PDB entry 3P56 | X-ray diffraction, 4.06 A resolution (low resolution: residue-level contacts below are approximate; hydrogen-bond / salt-bridge calls are withheld) | chains A and C of the 3 polymer chains in the assembly

# Chain A
Protein: Ribonuclease H2 subunit A
Organism: Homo sapiens
Notes: EC 3.1.26.4
UniProt: O75792 (RNH2A_HUMAN); residue numbers follow UniProt; this construct covers 1-299
Sequence (299 residues; row label = number of the first residue in the row):
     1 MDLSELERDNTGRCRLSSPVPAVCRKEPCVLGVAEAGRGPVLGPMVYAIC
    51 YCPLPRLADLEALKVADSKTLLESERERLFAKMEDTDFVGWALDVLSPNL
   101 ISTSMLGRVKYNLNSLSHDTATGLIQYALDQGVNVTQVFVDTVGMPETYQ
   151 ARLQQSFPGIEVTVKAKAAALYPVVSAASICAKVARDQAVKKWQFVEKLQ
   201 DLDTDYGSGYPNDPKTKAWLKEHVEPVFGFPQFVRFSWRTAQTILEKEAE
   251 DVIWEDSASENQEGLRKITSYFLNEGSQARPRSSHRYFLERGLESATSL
Disordered / not traced: 1-9, 67-69, 85-86, 195-204, 258-283
Differences from the reference sequence: engineered mutation Ala34 (Asp in O75792), Ala169 (Asp in O75792)
UniProt features mapped onto this chain:
  - binding site (a divalent metal cation): Glu35, Asp141
  - modified residue: Met1 (N-acetylmethionine), Thr204 (Phosphothreonine), Thr216 (Phosphothreonine), Ser257 (Phosphoserine), Ser277 (Phosphoserine)
  - natural variant: Asp2 to Leu3 (sequence variant, change not given here; In AGS4), Gly37 (G37S: In AGS4), Arg108 (R108W: In AGS4), Arg186 (R186W: In AGS4), Phe230 (F230L: In AGS4), Arg235 (R235Q: In AGS4), Thr240 (T240M: In AGS4), Arg291 (R291H: In AGS4)
  - mutagenesis: Asp67 (D67A: Loss of enzyme activity), Lys69 (K69A: Strongly reduced enzyme activity), Asn112 (N112A: Reduced enzyme activity), Tyr210 (Y210A: Strongly reduced enzyme activity; Y210F: Loss of enzyme activity), Thr240 (T240A: Strongly reduced enzyme activity)
What the authors report for this chain:
  - mutagenesis - D34A/D169A: abolished catalytic activity
  - mutagenesis - R266A/K267A: decreased catalytic activity
  - mutagenesis - R266A/K267A: unchanged stability
  - disease-associated variants - R291H (94% reduction): decreased catalytic activity
  - disease-associated variants - R291H: decreased stability

# Chain C
Protein: Ribonuclease H2 subunit C
Organism: Homo sapiens
UniProt: Q8TDP1 (RNH2C_HUMAN); residue numbers follow UniProt; this construct covers 1-164
Sequence (164 residues; numbered 1 to 164; the number before each row is that of its first residue):
     1 MESGDEAAIERHRVHLRSATLRDAVPATLHLLPCEVAVDGPAPVGRFFTP
    51 AIRQGPEGLEVSFRGRCLRGEEVAVPPGLVGYVMVTEEKKVSMGKPDPLR
   101 DSGTDDQEEEPLERDFDRFIGATANFSRFTLWGLETIPGPDAKVRGALTW
   151 PSLAAAIHAQVPED
Disordered / not traced: 1-13, 87-117, 161-164
What the authors report for this chain:
  - disease-associated variants - R69W, P76L, P138L, K143I, P151S: decreased stability
  - disease-associated variants - P138L: unchanged catalytic activity
  - disease-associated variants - K143I: decreased catalytic activity

# How chain A and chain C interact
Residue-residue contacts (55):
  Asn99(A) - Ser62(C)
  Ser102(A) - Gly65(C)
  Thr103(A) - Gly65(C)
  Thr103(A) - Cys67(C)
  Leu106(A) - Arg64(C)
  Leu106(A) - Gly65(C)
  Leu106(A) - Arg66(C)
  Gly107(A) - Arg66(C)
  Gly107(A) - Glu135(C)
  Arg108(A) - Arg66(C)
  Arg108(A) - Leu134(C)
  Arg108(A) - Glu135(C)
  Val109(A) - Glu135(C)
  Glu225(A) - Pro43(C)
  Glu225(A) - Arg46(C)
  Glu225(A) - Phe47(C)
  Pro226(A) - Arg64(C)
  Val227(A) - Ala42(C)
  Val227(A) - Phe63(C)
  Val227(A) - Arg64(C)
  Phe228(A) - Pro43(C)
  Phe228(A) - Val44(C)
  Phe228(A) - Phe47(C)
  Phe228(A) - Phe48(C)
  Phe228(A) - Phe63(C)
  Phe228(A) - Arg64(C)
  Gln232(A) - Ser62(C)
  Phe236(A) - Arg64(C)
  Phe236(A) - Gly65(C)
  Leu245(A) - Arg64(C)
  Ala249(A) - Arg64(C)
  Glu250(A) - Val38(C)
  Glu250(A) - Arg64(C)
  Asp251(A) - Glu35(C)
  Asp251(A) - Ala37(C)
  Val252(A) - Cys34(C)
  Val252(A) - Glu35(C)
  Val252(A) - Val36(C)
  Val252(A) - Phe63(C)
  Val252(A) - Arg64(C)
  Ile253(A) - Cys34(C)
  Ile253(A) - Glu35(C)
  Trp254(A) - Cys34(C)
  Trp254(A) - Phe63(C)
  Trp254(A) - Arg66(C)
  Trp254(A) - Leu68(C)
  Trp254(A) - Leu134(C)
  Asp256(A) - Arg66(C)
  Tyr287(A) - Trp150(C)
  Tyr287(A) - Leu153(C)
  Leu289(A) - Lys143(C)
  Glu290(A) - Lys143(C)
  Arg291(A) - Lys143(C)
  Gly292(A) - Lys143(C)
  Leu293(A) - Ala147(C)
Interface residues without a listed pair, chain A (30 interface residues in all): Gly229, Glu255, Phe288
Interface residues without a listed pair, chain C (27 interface residues in all): Pro33, Pro41, Gly146
The authors on this interface:
  - interface residues, chain A: Glu250(A), Ser284(A)
  - interface residues, chain C: Lys143(C)

# Overview
Chain A and chain C form an interface of 30 and 27 residues respectively. From UniProt: divalent metal
cation-binding residues Glu35(A) and Asp141(A) and 5 mutagenesis sites on chain A. The paper reports that
R69W, P76L and P138L of chain C, among others, reduce stability; interface residues Glu250(A), Ser284(A) and
Lys143(C); 8 substitutions were tested in all.
Here chain A is Ribonuclease H2 subunit A and chain C is Ribonuclease H2 subunit C, both from Homo sapiens.
Entry 3P56 (The structure of the human RNase H2 complex defines key interaction interfaces relevant to enzyme
function ...) was determined by X-ray diffraction together with 3P5J from the same study.
